1VP3 - chain A; structure by X-ray diffraction, 1.90 A resolution.

Chain A:
Protein: VP39
Source organism: Vaccinia virus
Notes: EC 2.7.7.19
UniProtKB: P07617 (PAP2_VACCV); residue numbers follow UniProt; this construct covers 1-333
Sequence (348 residues; each row starts with the number of its first residue; numbers below 1 keep their minus sign (Gly-14 is residue -14)):
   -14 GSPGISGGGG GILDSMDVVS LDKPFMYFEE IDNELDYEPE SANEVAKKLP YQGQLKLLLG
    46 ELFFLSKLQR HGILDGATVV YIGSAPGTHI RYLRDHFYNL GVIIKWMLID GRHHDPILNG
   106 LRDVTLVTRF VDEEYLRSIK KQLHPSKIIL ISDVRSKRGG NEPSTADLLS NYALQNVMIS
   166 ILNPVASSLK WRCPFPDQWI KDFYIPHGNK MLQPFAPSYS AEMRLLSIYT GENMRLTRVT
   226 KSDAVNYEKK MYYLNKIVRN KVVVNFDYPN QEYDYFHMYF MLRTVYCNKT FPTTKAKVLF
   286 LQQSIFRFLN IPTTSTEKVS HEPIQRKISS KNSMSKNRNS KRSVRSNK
Not modelled in the structure: -14 to 0, 142-147, 298-333
Curated features (UniProtKB/Swiss-Prot):
  - active site: Lys175 (For methyltransferase activity)
  - binding site (mRNA): Tyr22, Arg177 to Phe180, Asp182, Ser205 to Glu207, Glu233
  - binding site (S-adenosyl-L-methionine): Gln39, Tyr66, Gly68, Gly72, Asp95, Arg97, Val116, Asp138
  - mutagenesis: His56 (H56R: Complete loss of poly(A) polymerase stimulatory activity; when associated with S-58), Ile58 (I58S: Complete loss of poly(A) polymerase stimulatory activity; when associated with R-56), Gly96 (G96D: Complete loss of elongation factor activity), Lys175 (K175R: Complete loss of methyltransferase activity)
Residues lining bound ligands: S-adenosylhomocysteine (SAH): Gln39, Leu42, Tyr66, Ile67, Gly68, Ser69, Ala70, Pro71, Gly72, His74, Ile75, Ile94, Asp95, Gly96, Arg97, Arg114, Phe115, Val116, Asp138, Val139, Arg140, Leu159

Overview:
Bound to chain A: S-adenosylhomocysteine. From UniProt: active-site residue Lys175, 10 mRNA-binding residues,
8 S-adenosyl-L-methionine-binding residues and 4 mutagenesis sites.
Chain A is VP39 (Vaccinia virus); the structure, Vaccinia virus protein VP39 in complex with
S-adenosylhomocysteine, was determined by X-ray diffraction together with 1P39, 1V39, 1VP9 and 2VP3 from the
same study.
